PDB entry 9QAJ | electron microscopy, 2.95 A resolution | chains H and J of the 14 polymer chains in the assembly

# Chain H
Protein: Histone H2B 1.1
Organism: Xenopus laevis
Reference sequence: P02281 (H2B11_XENLA); residues 1-125 here correspond to UniProt positions 2-126 (UniProt number = residue number + 1)
Chain sequence (125 residues; each row starts with the number of its first residue):
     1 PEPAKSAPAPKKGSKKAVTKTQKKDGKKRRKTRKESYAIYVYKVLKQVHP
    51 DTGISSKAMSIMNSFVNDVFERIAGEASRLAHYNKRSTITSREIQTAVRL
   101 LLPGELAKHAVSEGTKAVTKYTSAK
Unresolved in the structure: 1-31, 125
Differences from the reference sequence: conflict Thr32 (Ser33 in P02281)
UniProt features mapped onto this chain:
  - modified residue: Lys5 (N6-acetyllysine), Lys12 (N6-acetyllysine), Ser14 (Phosphoserine), Lys15 (N6-acetyllysine), Lys20 (N6-acetyllysine)
  - glycosylation: Ser112 (O-linked (GlcNAc) serine)
  - cross-link: Lys120 (Glycyl lysine isopeptide (Lys-Gly) (interchain with G-Cter in ubiquitin))

# Chain J
Molecule: 601 DNA
Organism: Homo sapiens
Sequence (145 nucleotides; each row starts with the number of its first residue; numbers below 1 keep their minus sign (DA-72 is residue -72)):
   -72 ATCAGAATCCCGGTGCCGAGGCCGCTCAATTGGTCGTAGACAGCTCTAGC
   -22 ACCGCTTAAACGCACGTACGCGCTGTCCCCCGCGTTTTAACCGCCAAGGG
    28 GATTACTCCCTAGTCTCCAGGCACGTGTCAGATATATACATCGAT

# How chain H and chain J interact
Pairs across the interface (13; chain H residue first):
  Arg33(H) - DT-47(J)  base contact
  Tyr42(H) - DG-53(J)  hydrogen bond to the phosphate
  Gly53(H) - DG-53(J)  phosphate contact
  Ile54(H) - DA-54(J)  sugar contact
  Ile54(H) - DG-53(J)  phosphate contact
  Ser55(H) - DA-54(J)  hydrogen bond to the phosphate
  Ser56(H) - DA-54(J)  hydrogen bond to the phosphate
  Arg86(H) - DG-34(J)  phosphate contact
  Arg86(H) - DA-33(J)  salt bridge to the phosphate
  Ser87(H) - DA-35(J)  hydrogen bond to the phosphate
  Ser87(H) - DG-34(J)  hydrogen bond to the phosphate
  Thr88(H) - DA-35(J)  phosphate contact
  Thr88(H) - DG-34(J)  hydrogen bond to the phosphate
Interface residues without a listed pair, chain H (12 interface residues in all): Thr32, Glu35, Lys85
Interface residues without a listed pair, chain J (10 interface residues in all): DG-52, DC-46, DA-45, DT30

# Summary
12 residues of chain H face 10 of chain J across their interface; the contacts include 6 hydrogen bonds and 1
salt bridge. Among the polar pairs are Tyr42(H)-DG-53(J), Ser55(H)-DA-54(J) and Ser56(H)-DA-54(J).
Chain H is Histone H2B 1.1 (Xenopus laevis) and chain J is 601 DNA (Homo sapiens); the structure, Structure of
the nucleosome-bound human BCL7A, was determined by electron microscopy.
